PDB entry 3CZ3 | X-ray diffraction, 3.23 A resolution | chains G and C of the 8 polymer chains in the assembly

Chain G:
Molecule: 19-nt RNA strand
Notes: fragment: ppi-1
Sequence (19 nucleotides; numbered 1 to 19; the number before each row is that of its first residue):
     1 CGUACGCGGAAUACUUCGA

Chain C:
Molecule: Protein 2b
From: Tomato aspermy virus
Notes: fragment: Tav2b N69
UniProt: Q8UYT3 (ORF2B_TAV); residues 1-69 here = UniProt positions 1-69
Amino-acid sequence (70 residues; row label = number of the first residue in the row; numbering starts at 0):
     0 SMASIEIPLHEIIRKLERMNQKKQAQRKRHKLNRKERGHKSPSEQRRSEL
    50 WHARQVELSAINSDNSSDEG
Not modelled in the structure: 0-4, 59-69
Construct notes: expression tag (0)
Curated features (UniProtKB/Swiss-Prot):
  - region: Leu8 to Met18 (Homotetramerization)
  - motif: Arg26 to Lys30 (Nuclear localization signal)

Chain G / chain C interface:
Residue-residue contacts (39; chain G residue first):
  C1(G) - Lys39(C)  salt bridge to the phosphate
  C1(G) - Arg46(C)  hydrogen bond to the base
  C1(G) - Ser47(C)  hydrogen bond to the phosphate
  C1(G) - Trp50(C)  stacking on the base
  G2(G) - Lys34(C)  salt bridge to the phosphate
  U3(G) - Lys30(C)  salt bridge to the phosphate
  C5(G) - Gln23(C)  hydrogen bond to the phosphate
  C5(G) - Arg26(C)  sugar contact
  G6(G) - Lys14(C)  salt bridge to the phosphate
  G6(G) - Lys22(C)  salt bridge to the phosphate
  G6(G) - Arg26(C)  salt bridge to the phosphate
  C7(G) - Lys14(C)  salt bridge to the phosphate
  C7(G) - Arg17(C)  salt bridge to the phosphate
  C7(G) - Lys22(C)  salt bridge to the phosphate
  G8(G) - Arg17(C)  salt bridge to the phosphate
  G8(G) - Lys21(C)  base contact
  G9(G) - Lys21(C)  salt bridge to the phosphate
  A10(G) - Arg28(C)  salt bridge to the phosphate
  A11(G) - Arg28(C)  salt bridge to the phosphate
  A11(G) - Asn32(C)  sugar contact
  U12(G) - His29(C)  salt bridge to the phosphate
  U12(G) - Asn32(C)  hydrogen bond to the phosphate
  U12(G) - Arg36(C)  salt bridge to the phosphate
  A13(G) - His29(C)  hydrogen bond to the base
  A13(G) - Arg33(C)  salt bridge to the phosphate
  A13(G) - Arg36(C)  salt bridge to the phosphate
  A13(G) - His38(C)  salt bridge to the phosphate
  C14(G) - Arg33(C)  salt bridge to the phosphate
  C14(G) - His38(C)  salt bridge to the phosphate
  C14(G) - Ser40(C)  sugar contact
  U15(G) - Ser40(C)  hydrogen bond to the phosphate
  U15(G) - Pro41(C)  phosphate contact
  U15(G) - Ser42(C)  hydrogen bond to the phosphate
  U16(G) - Ser42(C)  phosphate contact
  U16(G) - Arg45(C)  salt bridge to the phosphate
  C17(G) - Arg46(C)  salt bridge to the phosphate
  G18(G) - Arg46(C)  salt bridge to the phosphate
  A19(G) - Arg46(C)  base contact
  A19(G) - Trp50(C)  hydrogen bond to the base
Other interface residues (no listed pair), chain C (24 interface residues in all): Gln25, His51

In short:
Chain G and chain C form an interface of 18 and 24 residues respectively; the contacts include 8 hydrogen
bonds, 23 salt bridges and 1 aromatic stacking contact. Polar contacts include C1(G)-Arg46(C), A13(G)-His29(C)
and A19(G)-Trp50(C).
Here chain G is a 19-nt RNA strand and chain C is Protein 2b (Tomato aspermy virus). Entry 3CZ3 (Crystal
structure of Tomato Aspermy Virus 2b in complex with siRNA) was determined by X-ray diffraction.
